PDB entry 7SCZ | electron microscopy, 3.50 A resolution | chains I and B of the 11 polymer chains in the assembly

[Chain I]
Molecule: 147-nt DNA strand
Sequence (147 nucleotides; numbered -73 to 73; the number before each row is that of its first residue; numbers below 1 keep their minus sign (DA-73 is residue -73)):
   -73 ATCGGATGTATATATCTGACACGTGCCTGGAGACTAGGGAGTAATCCCCT
   -23 TGGCGGTTAAAACGCGGGGGACAGCGCGTACGTGCGTTTAAGCGGTGCTA
    27 GAGCTGTCTACGACCAATTGAGCGGCCTCGGCACCGGGATTCTCGAT

[Chain B]
Molecule: Histone H4
From: Homo sapiens
UniProt: P62805 (H4_HUMAN); residues 0-102 here correspond to UniProt positions 1-103 (UniProt number = residue number + 1)
Sequence (106 residues; each row starts with the number of its first residue; numbers below 1 keep their minus sign (Gly-3 is residue -3)):
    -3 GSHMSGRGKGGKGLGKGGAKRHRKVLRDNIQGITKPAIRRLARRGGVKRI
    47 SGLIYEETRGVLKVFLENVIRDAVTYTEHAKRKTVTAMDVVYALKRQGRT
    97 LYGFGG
Disordered / not traced: -3 to 24, 102
Construct notes: expression tag (-3 to -1)
UniProt features mapped onto this chain:
  - DNA-binding region: Lys16 to Lys20
  - modified residue: Ser1 (N-acetylserine), Arg3 (Asymmetric dimethylarginine), Lys5 (N6-(2-hydroxyisobutyryl)lysine), Lys8 (N6-(2-hydroxyisobutyryl)lysine), Lys12 (N6-(2-hydroxyisobutyryl)lysine), Lys16 (N6-(2-hydroxyisobutyryl)lysine), Lys20 (N6,N6,N6-trimethyllysine), Lys31 (N6-(2-hydroxyisobutyryl)lysine), Lys44 (N6-(2-hydroxyisobutyryl)lysine), Ser47 (Phosphoserine), Tyr51 (Phosphotyrosine), Lys59 (N6-(2-hydroxyisobutyryl)lysine), Lys77 (N6-(2-hydroxyisobutyryl)lysine), Lys79 (N6-(2-hydroxyisobutyryl)lysine), Thr80 (Phosphothreonine), Tyr88 (Phosphotyrosine), Lys91 (N6-(2-hydroxyisobutyryl)lysine)
  - cross-link (Glycyl lysine isopeptide (Lys-Gly)): Lys12 (interchain with G-Cter in SUMO2), Lys20 (interchain with G-Cter in SUMO2), Lys31 (interchain with G-Cter in SUMO2), Lys59 (interchain with G-Cter in SUMO2), Lys79 (interchain with G-Cter in SUMO2), Lys91 (interchain with G-Cter in SUMO2)

[Chain I / chain B interface]
Contacting residue pairs - 12 pairs, chain I then chain B:
  DC7(I) - Arg45(B)  sugar contact
  DC7(I) - Ile46(B)  phosphate contact
  DC7(I) - Ser47(B)  hydrogen bond to the phosphate
  DC7(I) - Gly48(B)  hydrogen bond to the phosphate
  DG8(I) - Arg35(B)  salt bridge to the phosphate
  DG8(I) - Arg45(B)  phosphate contact
  DG8(I) - Ile46(B)  hydrogen bond to the phosphate
  DG27(I) - Lys79(B)  salt bridge to the phosphate
  DA28(I) - Arg78(B)  phosphate contact
  DA28(I) - Lys79(B)  hydrogen bond to the phosphate
  DA28(I) - Thr80(B)  hydrogen bond to the phosphate
  DG29(I) - Arg78(B)  phosphate contact
Also at the interface, not in a pair above, chain B (10 interface residues in all): Lys44, Lys77

[In short]
The interface between chain I and chain B involves 5 residues on one side and 10 on the other, with 5 hydrogen
bonds and 2 salt bridges. Among the polar pairs are DC7(I)-Ser47(B), DC7(I)-Gly48(B) and DG8(I)-Ile46(B).
Here chain I is a 147-nt DNA strand and chain B is Histone H4 (Homo sapiens). Entry 7SCZ (Nuc147 bound to
multiple BRCTs) was determined by electron microscopy (same publication as 7SCY).
